PDB entry 4MHJ | X-ray diffraction, 6.98 A resolution (low resolution: residue-level contacts below are approximate; hydrogen-bond / salt-bridge calls are withheld) | chains A and C of the 12 polymer chains in the assembly

# Chain A (and C)
Molecule: Hemagglutinin HA1 chain
From: Influenza A virus
Notes: fragment: receptor binding domain; chain C of this document is another copy of the same molecule, construct and numbering; everything in this record applies to it too
Reference sequence: Q9Q0U6 (HEMA_I96A0); the construct lacks a stretch of the UniProt sequence, so the offset changes along the chain: 11-55 = UniProt 17-61; 56-83 = UniProt 63-90; 84-96 = UniProt 92-104; 97-125 = UniProt 106-134; 3 more segments
Amino-acid sequence (334 residues; each row starts with the number of its first residue; a row labelled like 125A-125B holds insertion residues (125A, then the next letters in order)):
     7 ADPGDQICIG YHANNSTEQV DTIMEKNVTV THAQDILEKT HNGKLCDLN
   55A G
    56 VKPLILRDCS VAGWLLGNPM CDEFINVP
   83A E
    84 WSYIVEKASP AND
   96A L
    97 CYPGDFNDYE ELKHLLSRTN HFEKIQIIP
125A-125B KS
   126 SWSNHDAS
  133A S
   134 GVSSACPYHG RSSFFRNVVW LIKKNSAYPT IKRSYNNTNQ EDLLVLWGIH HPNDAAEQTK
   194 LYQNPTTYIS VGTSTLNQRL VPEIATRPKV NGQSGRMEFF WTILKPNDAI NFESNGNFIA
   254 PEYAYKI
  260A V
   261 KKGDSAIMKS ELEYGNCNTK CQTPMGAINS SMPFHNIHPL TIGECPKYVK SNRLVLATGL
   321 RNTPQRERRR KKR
Not modelled in the structure: 7-8, 57, 325-333 (chain C: 7-8, 12, 57, 325-333)
Disulfide bonds: Cys52-Cys277, Cys64-Cys76, Cys97-Cys139, Cys281-Cys305
Covalently attached groups: N-acetylglucosamine (NAG) linked to Asn33, Asn169
Differences from the reference sequence: expression tag (7-10)
UniProt features mapped onto this chain:
  - site: Arg333 (Cleavage)
  - glycosylation (N-linked (GlcNAc...) asparagine): Asn20, Asn21, Asn33, Asn169, Asn289

# Interface between chain A and chain C
Residue-residue contacts (18; chain A residue first):
  Glu216(A) with Asn210(C); Gln211(C); Arg212(C)
  Ile217(A) with Ser203(C); Arg212(C)
  Ala218(A) with Ser203(C)
  Thr219(A) with Asn244(C)
  Arg220(A) with Gly205(C); Asn210(C); Asn244(C)
  Pro221(A) with Gly205(C); Thr206(C); Ser207(C); Ala242(C); Asn244(C)
  Val223(A) with Ser207(C)
  Arg229(A) with Thr206(C); Ser207(C)
Other interface residues (no listed pair), chain A (10 interface residues in all): Asp101, His184
Other interface residues (no listed pair), chain C (12 interface residues in all): Thr208, Asp241, Glu246

# Summary
10 residues of chain A and 12 residues of chain C are in contact. N-acetylglucosamine is covalently linked to
Asn33(A) and Asn169(A).
Chain A and chain C are both Hemagglutinin HA1 chain (Influenza A virus); the structure, Crystal structure of
Fab H5M9 in complex with influenza virus hemagglutinin from A/goose/Guangdong/1/96 (H5N1), was determined by
X-ray diffraction (same publication as 4MHH and 4MHI).
